Entry 1ZAJ (X-ray diffraction, 1.89 A resolution); this record covers chains C and D of the 4 polymer chains in the assembly.

# Chain C (and D)
Molecule: Fructose-bisphosphate aldolase A
From: Oryctolagus cuniculus
Notes: EC 4.1.2.13; chain D of this document is another copy of the same molecule, construct and numbering; everything in this record applies to it too
Reference sequence: P00883 (ALDOA_RABIT); residues 1-363 here = UniProt positions 1-363
Amino-acid sequence (363 residues; row label = number of the first residue in the row):
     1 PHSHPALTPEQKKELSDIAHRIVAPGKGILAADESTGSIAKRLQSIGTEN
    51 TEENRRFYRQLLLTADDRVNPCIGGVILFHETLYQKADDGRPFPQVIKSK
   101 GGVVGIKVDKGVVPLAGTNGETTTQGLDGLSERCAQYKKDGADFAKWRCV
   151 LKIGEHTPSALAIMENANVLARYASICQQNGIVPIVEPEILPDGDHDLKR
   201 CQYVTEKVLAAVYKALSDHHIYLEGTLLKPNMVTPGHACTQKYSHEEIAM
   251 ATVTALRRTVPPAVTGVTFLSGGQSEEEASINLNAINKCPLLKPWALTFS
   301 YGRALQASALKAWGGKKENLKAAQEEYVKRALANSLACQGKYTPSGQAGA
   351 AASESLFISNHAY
Small-molecule neighbours: D-mannitol-1,6-diphosphate (M2P): Ala31, Asp33, Glu34, Ser35, Ser38, Lys107, Lys146, Arg148, Glu187, Glu189, Lys229, Leu270, Ser271, Gly272, Gly273, Ser300, Tyr301, Gly302, Arg303

# Chain C / chain D interface
Pairs across the interface (55; chain C residue first):
  Pro1(C) - His156(D)  hydrogen bond (backbone-side chain)
  Ser3(C) - Gly117(D)
  Ser3(C) - Thr118(D)
  Ser3(C) - Asn119(D)
  Ser3(C) - His156(D)  hydrogen bond
  His4(C) - Gly117(D)
  His4(C) - Thr118(D)
  Ala6(C) - Ala116(D)  hydrophobic
  Ala6(C) - Gly117(D)
  Val113(C) - Arg172(D)
  Leu115(C) - Arg172(D)
  Ala116(C) - Ser175(D)
  Ala116(C) - Gln179(D)
  Ala116(C) - His220(D)
  Gly117(C) - His4(D)
  Gly117(C) - Ala6(D)
  Gly117(C) - His220(D)
  Thr118(C) - His4(D)
  Asn119(C) - His4(D)
  Thr123(C) - Arg172(D)
  Gln125(C) - Asp128(D)
  Gln125(C) - Gly129(D)  hydrogen bond (side chain-backbone)
  Gly126(C) - Asp128(D)  hydrogen bond (backbone-side chain)
  Leu127(C) - Gln125(D)
  Leu127(C) - Asp128(D)  hydrogen bond (backbone-side chain)
  Asp128(C) - Gln125(D)
  Asp128(C) - Gly126(D)  hydrogen bond (side chain-backbone)
  Asp128(C) - Leu127(D)  hydrogen bond (side chain-backbone)
  Asp128(C) - Asp128(D)  hydrogen bond (backbone-side chain)
  Gly129(C) - Gln125(D)  hydrogen bond (backbone-side chain)
  His156(C) - Pro1(D)
  His156(C) - His2(D)  hydrogen bond
  Leu161(C) - Asp218(D)
  Leu161(C) - His219(D)
  Leu161(C) - His220(D)
  Met164(C) - Asn168(D)
  Met164(C) - Asp218(D)
  Glu165(C) - Asn168(D)  hydrogen bond
  Glu165(C) - Arg172(D)
  Asn168(C) - Met164(D)
  Asn168(C) - Glu165(D)  hydrogen bond
  Asn168(C) - Asn168(D)
  Arg172(C) - Val113(D)
  Arg172(C) - Leu115(D)
  Arg172(C) - Thr123(D)
  Arg172(C) - Glu165(D)
  Ser175(C) - Ala116(D)
  Gln179(C) - Ala116(D)
  Asp218(C) - Leu161(D)
  Asp218(C) - Met164(D)
  His219(C) - Leu161(D)
  His219(C) - Met164(D)
  His220(C) - Ala116(D)
  His220(C) - Gly117(D)
  His220(C) - Leu161(D)
Other interface residues (no listed pair), chain C (30 interface residues in all): His2, Pro5, Lys110
Other interface residues (no listed pair), chain D (29 interface residues in all): Lys110, Ser159

# Overview
30 residues of chain C and 29 residues of chain D are in contact, with 12 hydrogen bonds. Polar contacts
include Pro1(C)-His156(D), Ser3(C)-His156(D) and Gln125(C)-Gly129(D). Bound to chain C:
D-mannitol-1,6-diphosphate.
Chain C and chain D are both Fructose-bisphosphate aldolase A (Oryctolagus cuniculus); the structure,
Fructose-1,6-bisphosphate aldolase from rabbit muscle in complex with mannitol-1,6-bisphosphate, a competitive
inhibitor, was determined by X-ray diffraction (same publication as 1ZAH, 1ZAI and 1ZAL).
